PDB entry 1TYX | X-ray diffraction, 1.80 A resolution | chain A

[Chain A]
Molecule: Tailspike protein
From: Enterobacteria phage P22
Notes: fragment: residues 109-666 lacking the n-terminal, head-binding domain
UniProtKB: P12528 (TSPE_BPP22); residues 113-666 here correspond to UniProt positions 114-667 (UniProt number = residue number + 1)
Sequence (554 residues; each row starts with the number of its first residue):
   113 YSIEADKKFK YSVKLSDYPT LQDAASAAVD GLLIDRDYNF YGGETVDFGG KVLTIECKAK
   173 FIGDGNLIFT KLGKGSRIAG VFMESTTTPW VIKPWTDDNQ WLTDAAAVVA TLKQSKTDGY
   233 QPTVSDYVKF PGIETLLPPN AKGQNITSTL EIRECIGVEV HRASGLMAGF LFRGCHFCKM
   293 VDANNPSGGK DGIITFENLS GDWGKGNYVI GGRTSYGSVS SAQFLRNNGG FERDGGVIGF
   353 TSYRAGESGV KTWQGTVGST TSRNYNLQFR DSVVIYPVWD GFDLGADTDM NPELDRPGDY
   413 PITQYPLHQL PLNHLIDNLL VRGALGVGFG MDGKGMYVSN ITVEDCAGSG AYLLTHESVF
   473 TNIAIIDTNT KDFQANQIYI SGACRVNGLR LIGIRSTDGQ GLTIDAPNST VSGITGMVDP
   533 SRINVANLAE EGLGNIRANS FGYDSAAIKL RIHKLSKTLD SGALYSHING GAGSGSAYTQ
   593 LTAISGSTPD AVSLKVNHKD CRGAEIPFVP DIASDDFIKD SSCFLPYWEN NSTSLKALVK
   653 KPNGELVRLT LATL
Not modelled in the structure: 401-406, 509-513
Swiss-Prot annotation at these positions:
  - active site: Glu359, Asp392, Asp395
Small-molecule neighbours:
  - alpha-D-Abequopyranose (ABE), molecule 1: Val236, Ser237, Val240
  - alpha-D-Abequopyranose (ABE), molecule 2: Leu283, Arg285, Asp303, Thr307, Glu309, Gln335, Leu337, Trp365
  - alpha-L-rhamnopyranose (RAM): Ser237, Glu359, Ser360, Lys363, Gln366, Trp391, Asp392, Asp395

[In short]
Ligands of chain A: alpha-L-rhamnopyranose and alpha-D-Abequopyranose. UniProt lists 3 active-site residues.
Chain A is Tailspike protein (Enterobacteria phage P22); the structure, Title of tailspike-protein, was
determined by X-ray diffraction (same publication as 1TYU, 1TYV and 1TYW).
